Entry 6TE0 (electron microscopy, 3.92 A resolution); this record covers chains B and E of the 23 polymer chains in the assembly.

[Chain B]
Name: ATP synthase subunit alpha
Organism: Euglena gracilis
Amino-acid sequence (561 residues; numbered 2 to 562; the number before each row is that of its first residue):
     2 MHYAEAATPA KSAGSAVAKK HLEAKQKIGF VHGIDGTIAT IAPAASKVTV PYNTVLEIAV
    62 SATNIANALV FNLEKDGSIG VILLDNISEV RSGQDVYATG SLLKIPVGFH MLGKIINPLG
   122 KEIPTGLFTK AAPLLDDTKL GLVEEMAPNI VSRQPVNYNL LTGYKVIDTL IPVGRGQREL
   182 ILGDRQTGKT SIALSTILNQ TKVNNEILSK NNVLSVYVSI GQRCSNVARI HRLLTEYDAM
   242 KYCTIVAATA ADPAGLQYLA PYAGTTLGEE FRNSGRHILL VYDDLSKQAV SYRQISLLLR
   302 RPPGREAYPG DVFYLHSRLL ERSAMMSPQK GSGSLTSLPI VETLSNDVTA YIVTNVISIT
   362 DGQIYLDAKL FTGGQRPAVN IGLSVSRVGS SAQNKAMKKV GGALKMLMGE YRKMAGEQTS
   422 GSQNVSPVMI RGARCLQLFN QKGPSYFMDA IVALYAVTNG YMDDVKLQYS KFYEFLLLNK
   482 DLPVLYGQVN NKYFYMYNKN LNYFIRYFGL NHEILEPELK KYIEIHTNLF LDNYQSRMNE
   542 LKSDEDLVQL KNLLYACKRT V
Unresolved in the structure: 2-22, 128-138
Metal / ion sites: Mg2+: Thr-191 (together with ATP)
Residues lining bound ligands:
  - ADP (adenosine-5'-diphosphate): Val-386, Ser-387, Arg-388
  - ATP: Tyr-165, Arg-186, Gln-187, Thr-188, Gly-189, Lys-190, Thr-191, Ser-192, Gln-223, Phe-372, Arg-377, Pro-378, Gln-442, Lys-443

[Chain E]
Name: ATP synthase subunit beta
Organism: Euglena gracilis
Amino-acid sequence (494 residues; row label = number of the first residue in the row):
     8 TAPATAADVK QVGYVQQIIG AVVDVTFTDS VPPVLTALTV DAKETGTLLT MEIVQHLDTK
    68 TARCICMSST DMLRLRTPVV NTGSQITVPV GEATLGRIFN VMGDAIDQRG PVKNKVRWPI
   128 HRKAPTLAEQ SGKDEVLVTG IKVIDLILPY CKGGKIGLFG GAGVGKTVII MELINNVAKG
   188 HGGYSVFAGV GERTREGTDL YLEMMGSKVI DLQGDSKCVL VYGQMNEPPG ARARVAQTAL
   248 TMAEYFRDEA GQDVLLFVDN VFRFTQANSE VSALLGRIPA AVGYQPTLAE DLGMLQERIT
   308 STVKGSITSV QAVYVPADDI TDPAPATTFS HLDATTVLSR SVAEAGIYPA VEPLECASRI
   368 MDPDAIDVNH YNVAMDIVEM LTKYKELQDI IAVLGIDELS EEDKLIVDRA RKVAKFMSQP
   428 FAVAEVFTGM KGYYVQLEDC VSDFGSLLMG QCDNIPEMAF YMVGGLDSVK EKAAKMAAEA
   488 AAMRERARKA AEAK
Unresolved in the structure: 8-14
Metal / ion sites: Mg2+: Thr-174 (together with ATP)
Residues lining bound ligands:
  - ATP, molecule 1: Gly-168, Ala-169, Gly-170, Val-171, Gly-172, Lys-173, Thr-174, Val-175, Glu-199, Arg-200, Glu-203, Asp-266, Asn-267, Tyr-321, Tyr-355, Gln-426, Phe-428, Ala-431, Phe-434, Thr-435
  - ATP, molecule 2: Ser-365, Met-368, Asp-369, Tyr-378

[Chain B / chain E interface]
Contacting residue pairs (85):
  Phe-31(B) with Thr-66(E)
  Val-32(B) with Thr-66(E)
  His-33(B) with Leu-64(E); Asp-65(E); Thr-66(E), hydrogen bond (backbone-backbone)
  Gly-34(B) with His-63(E); Leu-64(E)
  Ile-35(B) with Gln-62(E); His-63(E), hydrogen bond (backbone-backbone)
  Asp-36(B) with Gln-62(E); Arg-284(E), salt bridge
  Thr-38(B) with Glu-297(E), hydrogen bond
  Arg-92(B) with Ser-37(E), hydrogen bond; Val-38(E), hydrogen bond (side chain-backbone); Pro-39(E); Pro-40(E)
  Ser-93(B) with Val-38(E); His-63(E); Thr-66(E)
  Gly-94(B) with Thr-66(E)
  Ile-116(B) with Leu-134(E), hydrophobic
  Ile-124(B) with Leu-134(E), hydrophobic
  Pro-125(B) with Ala-135(E)
  Arg-186(B) with Phe-336(E); Val-344(E); Glu-362(E), salt bridge
  Gln-187(B) with Ala-364(E); Ser-365(E)
  Gln-223(B) with Glu-304(E)
  Arg-224(B) with Lys-162(E); His-338(E), hydrogen bond (side chain-backbone); Leu-339(E); Asp-340(E), salt bridge; Arg-366(E)
  Cys-225(B) with Leu-134(E); Gln-137(E), hydrogen bond
  Ser-226(B) with Gln-137(E), hydrogen bond (backbone-side chain)
  Ala-229(B) with Leu-134(E)
  Arg-230(B) with Arg-366(E)
  Arg-233(B) with Gly-139(E)
  Thr-250(B) with Glu-304(E), hydrogen bond
  Ala-251(B) with Gly-300(E); Glu-304(E), hydrogen bond (backbone-side chain); His-338(E)
  Ala-252(B) with Ala-131(E), hydrophobic; Met-301(E); Glu-304(E), hydrogen bond (backbone-side chain)
  Lys-288(B) with Ser-337(E)
  Gln-295(B) with Pro-293(E); Thr-294(E); Glu-297(E), hydrogen bond
  Leu-298(B) with Ile-285(E); Pro-286(E)
  Leu-299(B) with Arg-284(E); Thr-294(E)
  Arg-301(B) with Gly-283(E), hydrogen bond (side chain-backbone); Ile-285(E)
  Arg-302(B) with Ile-285(E)
  Ala-308(B) with Ala-287(E); Ala-288(E)
  Glu-343(B) with Ser-337(E)
  Leu-345(B) with Ala-333(E), hydrophobic
  Lys-370(B) with Thr-389(E); Glu-393(E), salt bridge
  Thr-373(B) with Leu-361(E); Val-385(E); Glu-386(E); Thr-389(E), hydrogen bond (backbone-side chain)
  Gly-374(B) with Glu-386(E)
  Gly-375(B) with Glu-386(E)
  Arg-377(B) with Met-382(E), hydrogen bond
  Gln-419(B) with Ser-407(E), hydrogen bond; Glu-409(E), hydrogen bond; Asp-410(E)
  Asp-545(B) with Met-456(E); Gln-458(E)
  Val-549(B) with Met-456(E), hydrophobic
  Asn-553(B) with Asn-376(E), hydrogen bond; Asn-379(E), hydrogen bond
  Tyr-556(B) with Asn-379(E); Asp-383(E), hydrogen bond
  Arg-560(B) with Pro-370(E); Val-375(E); Tyr-378(E); Asn-379(E), hydrogen bond
Interface residues without a listed pair, chain B (58 interface residues in all): Gly-37, Val-91, Thr-126, Gly-127, Asn-227, Val-228, Ala-255, Val-291, Arg-294, Pro-304, Glu-307, Ser-346, Lys-443
Interface residues without a listed pair, chain E (63 interface residues in all): Val-41, Val-61, Ser-138, Ala-296, Thr-328, Thr-342, Asp-369, Asp-371

[Summary]
58 residues of chain B face 63 of chain E across their interface; the contacts include 21 hydrogen bonds and 4
salt bridges. Polar contacts include Asp-36(B)/Arg-284(E), Arg-186(B)/Glu-362(E) and Arg-224(B)/Asp-340(E).
One ATP molecule is bound between chain B and chain E.
Here chain B is ATP synthase subunit alpha and chain E is ATP synthase subunit beta, both from Euglena
gracilis. Entry 6TE0 (Cryo-EM structure of Euglena gracilis mitochondrial ATP synthase, OSCP/F1/c-ring,
rotational state 3) was determined by electron microscopy, deposited together with 6TDU, 6TDV, 6TDW, 6TDX,
6TDY and 6TDZ.
